7KT5 - chains A and D of the 4 polymer chains in the assembly; structure by X-ray diffraction, 1.46 A resolution.

[Chain A]
Protein: DNA-directed DNA/RNA polymerase mu
From: Homo sapiens
Notes: EC 2.7.7.7
Reference sequence: Q9NP87 (DPOLM_HUMAN); aligned to UniProt positions 132-494 over residues 132-494
Amino-acid sequence (356 residues; numbered 127 to 494; 12 numbers in that range are skipped by the numbering (no residue carries them; nothing is unmodelled there); the number before each row is that of its first residue):
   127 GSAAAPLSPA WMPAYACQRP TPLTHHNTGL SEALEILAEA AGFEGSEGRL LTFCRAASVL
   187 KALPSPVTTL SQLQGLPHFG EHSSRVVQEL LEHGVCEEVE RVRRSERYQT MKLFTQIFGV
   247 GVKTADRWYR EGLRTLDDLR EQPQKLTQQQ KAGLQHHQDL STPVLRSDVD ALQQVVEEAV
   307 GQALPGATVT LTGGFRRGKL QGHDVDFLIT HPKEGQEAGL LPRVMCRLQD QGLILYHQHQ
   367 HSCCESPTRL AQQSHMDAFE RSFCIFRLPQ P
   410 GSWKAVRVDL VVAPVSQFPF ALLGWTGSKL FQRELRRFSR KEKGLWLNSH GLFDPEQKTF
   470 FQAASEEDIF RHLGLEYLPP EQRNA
Disordered / not traced: 127-136, 365-384
Differences from the reference sequence: expression tag (127-131); linker (410)
Covalently attached groups: 2,3-dihydroxy-1,4-dithiobutane (DTT) linked to Cys-180
Bound ions: Mn2+ site 1: His-208 (shared with DG1(D) of chain D); Mn2+ site 2 near His-219 (its only coordinating residue here); Na+: Thr-241, Ile-243, Val-246 (shared with 1 residue of chain P); Mn2+ site 3: Asp-330, Asp-332 (together with glycolic acid) (shared with 1 residue of chain P); Mn2+ site 4: Asp-330, Asp-332, Asp-418 (shared with 1 residue of chain P); Mn2+ site 5: Glu-386, His-459
Ligand contacts: glycolic acid (GOA): Gly-319, Gly-320, Arg-323, Asp-330, Asp-332
What the authors report for this chain:
  - mutagenesis - K438D: unchanged catalytic activity on presence of Mn2+
  - mutagenesis - R445A: increased catalytic activity on dGTP misinsertion
  - mutagenesis - K438D: decreased catalytic activity on Mg2+-dependent dGTP:At
  - mutagenesis - K438D (23-fold): decreased catalytic activity on :Ct insertion

[Chain D]
Molecule: 4-nt DNA strand
Sequence (4 nucleotides; numbered 1 to 4; the number before each row is that of its first residue):
     1 GCCG
Bound ions: Mn2+ site 1: DG1 (shared with His-208(A) of chain A)

[Interface between chain A and chain D]
Residue-residue contacts (14; chain A residue first):
  Ala-140(A) with DG4(D), phosphate contact
  Gly-174(A) with DG1(D), hydrogen bond to the base
  Arg-175(A) with DG1(D), salt bridge to the phosphate
  Thr-178(A) with DG1(D), hydrogen bond to the base; DC2(D), sugar contact
  Phe-179(A) with DG1(D), sugar contact
  Pro-203(A) with DC3(D), phosphate contact
  His-204(A) with DC2(D), sugar contact; DC3(D), hydrogen bond to the phosphate
  Gly-206(A) with DC2(D), hydrogen bond to the phosphate
  Glu-207(A) with DC2(D), hydrogen bond to the phosphate
  His-208(A) with DG1(D), salt bridge to the phosphate; DC2(D), hydrogen bond to the phosphate
  Ser-209(A) with DC2(D), hydrogen bond to the phosphate
Other interface residues (no listed pair), chain A (14 interface residues in all): Arg-181, Leu-202, Phe-205

[Summary]
Chain A and chain D form an interface of 14 and 4 residues respectively, with 7 hydrogen bonds and 2 salt
bridges. Polar pairs include Gly-174(A)/DG1(D), Thr-178(A)/DG1(D) and His-204(A)/DC3(D). The paper reports
that R445A of chain A increases catalytic activity on dGTP misinsertion; K438D of chain A reduces catalytic
activity on Mg2+-dependent dGTP:At.
Chain A is DNA-directed DNA/RNA polymerase mu (Homo sapiens) and chain D is a 4-nt DNA strand; the structure,
DNA Polymerase Mu, 8-oxodGTP:At Product State Ternary Complex, 10 mM Mn2+ (120min), was determined by X-ray
diffraction together with 7KSS, 7KST, 7KSU, 7KSV, 7KSW, 7KSX and 25 further entries from the same study.
